6PK8 - chains A and B; structure by X-ray diffraction, 2.91 A resolution.

== Chain A ==
Molecule: scFv-M204 antibody
Organism: Oryctolagus cuniculus
Notes: fragment: scFv; antibody fragment or engineered binder
Sequence (257 residues; each row starts with the number of its first residue; note: 6 numbers in that range are skipped by the numbering (no residue carries them; nothing is unmodelled there); a row labelled like 116A-116S holds insertion residues (116A, then the next letters in order)):
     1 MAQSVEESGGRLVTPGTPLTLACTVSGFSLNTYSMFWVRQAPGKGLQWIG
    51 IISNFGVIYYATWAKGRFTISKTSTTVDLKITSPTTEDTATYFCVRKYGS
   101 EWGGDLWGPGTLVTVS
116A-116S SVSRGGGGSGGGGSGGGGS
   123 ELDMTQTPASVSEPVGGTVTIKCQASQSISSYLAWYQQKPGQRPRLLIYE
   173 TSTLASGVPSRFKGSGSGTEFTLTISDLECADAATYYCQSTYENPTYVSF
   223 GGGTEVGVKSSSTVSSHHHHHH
Disordered / not traced: 1, 116A-116S, 233-244
Disulfide bonds: Cys-23/Cys-94, Cys-145/Cys-210
What the authors report for this chain:
  - self-association interface (contacts with another copy of this molecule); pairs are residue here / residue on that copy: Cys-202/Cys-202

== Chain B ==
Molecule: scFv-M204 antibody
Organism: Oryctolagus cuniculus
Notes: fragment: scFv; antibody fragment or engineered binder
Sequence (257 residues; numbered 1 to 244 plus 18 insertion-coded residues; 5 numbers in that range are skipped by the numbering (no residue carries them; nothing is unmodelled there); the number before each row is that of its first residue; a row labelled like 117A-117R holds insertion residues (117A, then the next letters in order)):
     1 MAQSVEESGGRLVTPGTPLTLACTVSGFSLNTYSMFWVRQAPGKGLQWIG
    51 IISNFGVIYYATWAKGRFTISKTSTTVDLKITSPTTEDTATYFCVRKYGS
   101 EWGGDLWGPGTLVTVSS
117A-117R VSRGGGGSGGGGSGGGGS
   123 ELDMTQTPASVSEPVGGTVTIKCQASQSISSYLAWYQQKPGQRPRLLIYE
   173 TSTLASGVPSRFKGSGSGTEFTLTISDLECADAATYYCQSTYENPTYVSF
   223 GGGTEVGVKSSSTVSSHHHHHH
Disordered / not traced: 1, 117A-117R, 232-244
Disulfide bonds: Cys-23/Cys-94, Cys-145/Cys-210

== Chain A / chain B interface ==
Residue-residue contacts - 21 pairs, chain A then chain B:
  Pro-42(A) with Ala-131(B), hydrophobic
  Ser-132(A) with Pro-162(B); Gly-163(B), hydrogen bond (side chain-backbone)
  Val-133(A) with Pro-162(B)
  Ser-134(A) with Pro-162(B), hydrogen bond (side chain-backbone)
  Lys-161(A) with Lys-231(B)
  Pro-162(A) with Ser-132(B); Val-133(B); Ser-134(B), hydrogen bond (backbone-side chain); Glu-227(B); Val-228(B); Gly-229(B)
  Gly-163(A) with Ser-132(B), hydrogen bond (backbone-side chain); Val-133(B)
  Gln-164(A) with Lys-231(B)
  Cys-202(A) with Cys-202(B), hydrogen bond
  Thr-207(A) with Glu-227(B)
  Glu-227(A) with Pro-162(B); Thr-207(B); Glu-227(B)
  Gly-229(A) with Pro-162(B)
Also at the interface, not in a pair above, chain A (17 interface residues in all): Gly-43, Ala-131, Val-228, Lys-231, Ser-232
Also at the interface, not in a pair above, chain B (17 interface residues in all): Pro-42, Gly-43, Lys-161, Gln-164, Ala-203

== In short ==
Chain A and chain B each contribute 17 residues to their interface; the contacts include 5 hydrogen bonds.
Polar contacts include Ser-132(A)/Gly-163(B), Ser-134(A)/Pro-162(B) and Cys-202(A)/Cys-202(B). The paper
reports a self-association interface involving Cys-202(A).
Both chains are scFv-M204 antibody (Oryctolagus cuniculus). Entry 6PK8 (Antibody scFv-M204 dimeric state) was
determined by X-ray diffraction (same publication as 6PIL and 6PSC).
